PDB entry 7MI5 | electron microscopy, 3.57 A resolution | chains E and G of the 8 polymer chains in the assembly

Chain E:
Protein: CRISPR-associated endoribonuclease Cas2
Source organism: Geobacter sulfurreducens
Notes: EC 3.1.-.-
UniProt: Q74H35 (CAS2_GEOSL); residues 1-95 here = UniProt positions 1-95
Chain sequence (95 residues; numbered 1 to 95; the number before each row is that of its first residue):
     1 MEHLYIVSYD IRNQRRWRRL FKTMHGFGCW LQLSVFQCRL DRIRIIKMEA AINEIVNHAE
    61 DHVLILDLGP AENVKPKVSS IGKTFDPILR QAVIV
Bound ions: Mn2+: Tyr9, Asp10, Ser34 (shared with 1 residue of chain H)
Swiss-Prot annotation at these positions:
  - binding site (Mg(2+)): Asp10

Chain G:
Molecule: 37-nt DNA strand
Sequence (37 nucleotides; row label = number of the first residue in the row):
     1 CACCATCGTG AGGCCTCAGC TACGACTTTT TGGGTTT
Disordered / not traced: 1, 28-37
Bound ions: Mn2+: DC15 (shared with 3 residues of chain F)

Chain E / chain G interface:
Contacting residue pairs - 5 pairs, chain E then chain G:
  Arg15(E) - DG8(G)  salt bridge to the phosphate
  Arg18(E) - DG8(G)  salt bridge to the phosphate
  Arg18(E) - DT9(G)  base contact
  Leu33(E) - DC14(G)  phosphate contact
  Leu33(E) - DC15(G)  phosphate contact
Other interface residues (no listed pair), chain E (4 interface residues in all): Lys22
Other interface residues (no listed pair), chain G (5 interface residues in all): DT6

In short:
Chain E and chain G form an interface of 4 and 5 residues respectively, with 2 salt bridges. Polar pairs
include Arg15(E)-DG8(G) and Arg18(E)-DG8(G). Tyr9(E), Asp10(E) and Ser34(E) form the Mn2+ site. UniProt lists
Mg2+-binding residue Asp10(E) on chain E.
Here chain E is CRISPR-associated endoribonuclease Cas2 (Geobacter sulfurreducens) and chain G is a 37-nt DNA
strand. Entry 7MI5 (Asymmetrical PAM-Non PAM prespacer bound Cas4/Cas1/Cas2 complex) was determined by
electron microscopy, deposited together with 7MI4, 7MI9, 7MIB and 7MID.
